1FAW - chains B and D of the 4 polymer chains in the assembly; structure by X-ray diffraction, 3.09 A resolution.

# Chain B (and D)
Name: Hemoglobin (beta subunit)
Source organism: Anser anser
Notes: chain D of this document is another copy of the same molecule, construct and numbering; everything in this record applies to it too
UniProtKB: P02117 (HBB_ANSAN); residue numbers follow UniProt; this construct covers 1-146
Amino-acid sequence (146 residues; row label = number of the first residue in the row):
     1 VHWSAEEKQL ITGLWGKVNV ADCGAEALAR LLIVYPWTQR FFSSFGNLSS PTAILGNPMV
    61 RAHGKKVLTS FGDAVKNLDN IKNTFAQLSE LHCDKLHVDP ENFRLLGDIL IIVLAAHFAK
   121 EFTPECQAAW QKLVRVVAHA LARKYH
Swiss-Prot annotation at these positions:
  - binding site (heme b): His63, His92
Bound ions: heme Fe: His92 (together with oxygen molecule)
Small-molecule neighbours: heme / oxygen molecule: Leu28, Leu31, Thr38, Phe41, Phe42, Ser44, Phe45, His63, Lys66, Val67, Ser70, Phe71, Phe85, Leu88, Leu91, His92, Leu96, Val98, Asn102, Phe103, Leu106, Leu141

# How chain B and chain D interact
Pairs across the interface (4; chain B residue first):
  Arg135(B) - His146(D)
  His139(B) - His146(D)
  His146(B) - Arg135(D)
  His146(B) - His139(D)
Also at the interface, not in a pair above, chain B (7 interface residues in all): Val1, Lys132, Val136, Tyr145
Also at the interface, not in a pair above, chain D (7 interface residues in all): Val1, Lys132, Val136, Tyr145

# Summary
The chain B/chain D interface involves 7 residues from each chain. Bound to chain B: heme / oxygen molecule.
UniProt lists heme b-binding residues His63(B) and His92(B) on chain B.
Both chains are Hemoglobin (beta subunit) (Anser anser). Entry 1FAW (Graylag goose hemoglobin (oxy form)) was
determined by X-ray diffraction.
